Entry 6N2Z (electron microscopy, 3.00 A resolution); this record covers chains A and I of the 22 polymer chains in the assembly.

Chain A:
Protein: ATP synthase subunit alpha
Source organism: Bacillus sp. (strain PS3)
Notes: EC 3.6.3.14
Reference sequence: A0A0M3VGF9 (A0A0M3VGF9_BACP3); residues 1-502 here = UniProt positions 1-502
Sequence (502 residues; numbered 1 to 502; the number before each row is that of its first residue):
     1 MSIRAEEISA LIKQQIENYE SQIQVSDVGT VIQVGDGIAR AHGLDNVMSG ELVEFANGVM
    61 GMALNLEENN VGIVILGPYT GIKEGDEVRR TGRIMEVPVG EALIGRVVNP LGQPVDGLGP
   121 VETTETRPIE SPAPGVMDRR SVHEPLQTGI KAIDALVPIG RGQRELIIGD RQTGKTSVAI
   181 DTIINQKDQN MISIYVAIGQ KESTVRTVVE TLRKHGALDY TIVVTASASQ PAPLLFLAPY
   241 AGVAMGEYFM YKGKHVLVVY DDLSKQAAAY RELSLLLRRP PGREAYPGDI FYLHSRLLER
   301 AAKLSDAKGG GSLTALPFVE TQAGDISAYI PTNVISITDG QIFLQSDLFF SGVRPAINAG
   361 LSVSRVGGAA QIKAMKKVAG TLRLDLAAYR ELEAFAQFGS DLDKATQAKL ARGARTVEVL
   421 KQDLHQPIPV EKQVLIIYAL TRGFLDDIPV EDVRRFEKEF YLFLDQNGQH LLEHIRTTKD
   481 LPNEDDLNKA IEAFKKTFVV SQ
Unresolved in the structure: 1, 502
Differences from the reference sequence: conflict Pro132 (Arg in A0A0M3VGF9), Ser193 (Cys in A0A0M3VGF9), Phe463 (Trp in A0A0M3VGF9)
Ion coordination: Mg2+: Thr176 (together with ATP)
Ligand contacts: ATP (adenosine-5'-triphosphate): Asp170, Arg171, Gln172, Thr173, Gly174, Lys175, Thr176, Ser177, Phe349, Arg354, Pro355, Gln422, Asp423, Leu424

Chain I:
Protein: Bacillus PS3 ATP synthase subunit delta
Source organism: Bacillus sp. PS3
Sequence (178 residues; numbered 1 to 178; the number before each row is that of its first residue):
     1 MNQEVIAKRY ASALFQIALE QGQLDRIEED VRAVRQALAE NGEFLSLLSY PKLSLDQKKA
    61 LIAEAFAGVS TPVQNTLLLL LERHRFGLVP ELAEQFLALV DDARGIAKAV AYSARPLTDE
   121 ELRALSDVFA QKVGKQTLEI ENIIDPELIG GVRLRIGNRI YDGSVSGQLE RIRRQLIG
Unresolved in the structure: 1, 177-178

Interface between chain A and chain I:
Contacting residue pairs (35):
  Ser2(A) with Asn2(I); Arg85(I), hydrogen bond (backbone-side chain)
  Ile3(A) with Ile6(I), hydrophobic; Arg9(I)
  Arg4(A) with Arg83(I), hydrogen bond (side chain-backbone); Arg85(I)
  Glu6(A) with Arg83(I), salt bridge
  Glu7(A) with Ile6(I); Arg9(I), hydrogen bond (backbone-side chain); Tyr10(I), hydrogen bond; Arg85(I), salt bridge
  Ile8(A) with Arg9(I)
  Ser9(A) with Arg9(I), hydrogen bond (side chain-backbone); Ser12(I); Ala13(I)
  Ile12(A) with Arg9(I); Tyr10(I), hydrophobic; Ala13(I), hydrophobic; Arg83(I)
  Lys13(A) with Ala13(I); Gln16(I); Ile17(I); Glu20(I), salt bridge
  Gln15(A) with Arg83(I), hydrogen bond
  Ile16(A) with Ile17(I), hydrophobic; Pro72(I); Asn75(I); Thr76(I)
  Glu17(A) with Ile17(I); Glu20(I)
  Tyr19(A) with Lys59(I), hydrogen bond; Asn75(I); Leu78(I); Glu82(I), hydrogen bond
  Glu20(A) with Asn75(I)
Also at the interface, not in a pair above, chain I (18 interface residues in all): Leu79

Summary:
Chain A and chain I form an interface of 14 and 18 residues respectively, with 8 hydrogen bonds and 3 salt
bridges. Polar pairs include Glu6(A)-Arg83(I), Glu7(A)-Arg85(I) and Lys13(A)-Glu20(I). Bound to chain A: ATP.
Chain A is ATP synthase subunit alpha (Bacillus sp. (strain PS3)) and chain I is Bacillus PS3 ATP synthase
subunit delta (Bacillus sp. PS3); the structure, Bacillus PS3 ATP synthase class 2, was determined by electron
microscopy, deposited together with 6N2D, 6N2Y and 6N30.
